1MP8 - chain A; structure by X-ray diffraction, 1.60 A resolution.

Chain A:
Protein: focal adhesion kinase 1
Source organism: Homo sapiens
Notes: EC 2.7.1.112; fragment: kinase domain
UniProtKB: Q05397 (FAK1_HUMAN); residues 411-686 here = UniProt positions 411-686
Sequence (281 residues; numbered 406 to 686; the number before each row is that of its first residue):
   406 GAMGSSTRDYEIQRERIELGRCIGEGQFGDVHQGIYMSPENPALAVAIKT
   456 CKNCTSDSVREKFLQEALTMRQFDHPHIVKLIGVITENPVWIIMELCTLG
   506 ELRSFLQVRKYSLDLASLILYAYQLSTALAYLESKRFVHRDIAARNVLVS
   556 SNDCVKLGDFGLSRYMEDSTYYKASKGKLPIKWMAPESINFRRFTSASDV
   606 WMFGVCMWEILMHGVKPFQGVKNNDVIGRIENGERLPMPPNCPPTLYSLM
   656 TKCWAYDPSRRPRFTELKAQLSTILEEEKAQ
Not modelled in the structure: 406-413, 445-446, 565-583
Sequence notes: cloning artifact (406-410)
Cystine bridges: Cys456-Cys459
Residues lining bound ligands: ADP (adenosine-5'-diphosphate): Ile428, Gly429, Glu430, Gly431, Gln432, Phe433, Val436, Ala452, Lys454, Glu471, Val484, Met499, Glu500, Leu501, Cys502, Glu506, Leu553, Asp564
Curated features (UniProtKB/Swiss-Prot):
  - active site: Asp546 (Proton acceptor)
  - binding site (ATP): Ile428 to Gly434, Lys454, Glu500 to Cys502
  - modified residue: Tyr570 (Phosphotyrosine), Tyr576 (Phosphotyrosine), Tyr577 (Phosphotyrosine), Ser580 (Phosphoserine)
What the authors report for this chain:
  - binding site for ADP: Met499, Glu506
  - contacts within the chain: Lys454-Glu471 (salt bridge)
  - conformationally variable residues (order/disorder transition): Phe565 to Lys583

In short:
Bound to chain A: ADP. From UniProt: active-site residue Asp546 and 11 ATP-binding residues. The paper reports
a binding site for ADP at Met499 and Glu506; conformational variability at Phe565.
Chain A is focal adhesion kinase 1 (Homo sapiens); the structure, Crystal structure of Focal Adhesion Kinase
(FAK), was determined by X-ray diffraction, deposited together with 1MQ4 and 1MQB.
